Entry 1R4I (X-ray diffraction, 3.10 A resolution); this record covers chains C and A of the 4 polymer chains in the assembly.

Chain C:
Molecule: 18-nt DNA strand
Sequence (18 nucleotides; each row starts with the number of its first residue):
     1 CCAGAACATCAAGAACAG

Chain A:
Protein: Androgen receptor
Organism: Rattus norvegicus
Notes: fragment: DNA-Binding Domain
UniProtKB: P15207 (ANDR_RAT); residues 533-637 here = UniProt positions 533-637
Chain sequence (105 residues; each row starts with the number of its first residue):
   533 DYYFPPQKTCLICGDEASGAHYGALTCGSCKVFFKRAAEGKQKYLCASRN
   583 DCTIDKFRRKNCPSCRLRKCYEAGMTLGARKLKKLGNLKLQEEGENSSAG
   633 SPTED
Unresolved in the structure: 533-537, 612-637
Differences from the reference sequence: engineered mutation Ala552 (Cys in P15207)
Bound ions: Zn2+ site 1: Cys542, Cys545, Cys559, Cys562; Zn2+ site 2: Cys578, Cys584, Cys594, Cys597
UniProt features mapped onto this chain:
  - DNA-binding region: Thr541 to Leu614 (Nuclear receptor)
  - zinc finger (NR C4-type): Cys542 to Cys562, Cys578 to Cys602
  - modified residue: Tyr534 (Phosphotyrosine), Ser633 (Phosphoserine)
From the paper describing this entry:
  - Zn2+ coordination: Cys578
  - self-association interface (contacts with another copy of this molecule); pairs are residue here / residue on that copy: Ala579-Thr585 (backbone contact), Ser580-Ser580
  - contacts within the chain: Val564-Arg568 (hydrophobic contact)
  - binding site for the 18-nt DNA strand: Lys563, Val564, Arg568
  - binding site for the 18-nt DNA strand (chain C): Arg568
  - specificity-determining residues: Arg568 (proposed by the authors, not directly observed)

Interface between chain C and chain A:
Residue-residue contacts (10; chain C residue first):
  DC2(C) with Gly551(A), phosphate contact; Ala552(A), hydrogen bond to the phosphate
  DA3(C) with Ala552(A), phosphate contact; His553(A), salt bridge to the phosphate; Tyr554(A), hydrogen bond to the phosphate
  DG4(C) with Tyr554(A), hydrogen bond to the phosphate; Lys563(A), hydrogen bond to the base; Lys567(A), phosphate contact
  DC10(C) with Lys592(A), hydrogen bond to the phosphate
  DA11(C) with Lys592(A), salt bridge to the phosphate
Also at the interface, not in a pair above, chain C (6 interface residues in all): DA5

In short:
6 residues of chain C face 7 of chain A across their interface, with 5 hydrogen bonds and 2 salt bridges.
Polar pairs include DG4(C)-Lys563(A), DC2(C)-Ala552(A) and DA3(C)-Tyr554(A). From the paper: a binding site
for the 18-nt DNA strand at Lys563(A), Val564(A) and Arg568(A); a binding site for the 18-nt DNA strand (chain
C) at Arg568(A).
Here chain C is an 18-nt DNA strand and chain A is Androgen receptor (Rattus norvegicus). Entry 1R4I (Crystal
Structure of Androgen Receptor DNA-Binding Domain Bound to a Direct Repeat Response Element) was determined by
X-ray diffraction.
